Entry 6L9H (X-ray diffraction, 2.60 A resolution); this record covers chains E and I of the 10 polymer chains in the assembly.

[Chain E]
Name: Histone H3.1
Source organism: Homo sapiens
UniProt: P68431 (H31_HUMAN); residues 40-135 here correspond to UniProt positions 41-136 (UniProt number = residue number + 1)
Amino-acid sequence (96 residues; each row starts with the number of its first residue):
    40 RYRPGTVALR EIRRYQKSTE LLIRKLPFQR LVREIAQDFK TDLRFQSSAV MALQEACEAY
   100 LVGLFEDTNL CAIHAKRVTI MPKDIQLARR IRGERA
Swiss-Prot annotation at these positions:
  - modified residue: Tyr41 (Phosphotyrosine), Lys56 (N6,N6,N6-trimethyllysine), Ser57 (Phosphoserine), Lys64 (N6-(2-hydroxyisobutyryl)lysine), Lys79 (N6,N6,N6-trimethyllysine), Thr80 (Phosphothreonine), Ser86 (Phosphoserine), Thr107 (Phosphothreonine), Lys115 (N6-acetyllysine), Lys122 (N6-(2-hydroxyisobutyryl)lysine)

[Chain I]
Molecule: Human Telomeric DNA (145-MER) - G-strand
Source organism: Homo sapiens
Sequence (145 nucleotides; each row starts with the number of its first residue; numbers below 1 keep their minus sign (DA-72 is residue -72)):
   -72 ATCTTAGGGT TAGGGTTAGG GTTAGGGTTA GGGTTAGGGT TAGGGTTAGG GTTAGGGTTA
   -12 GGGTTAGGGT TAGGGTTAGG GTTAGGGTTA GGGTTAGGGT TAGGGTTAGG GTTAGGGTTA
    48 GGGTTAGGGT TAGGGTTAGG GTGAT
Metal / ion sites: Mn2+ site 1 near DG7 (its only coordinating residue here); Mn2+ site 2 near DG38 (its only coordinating residue here); Mn2+ site 3 near DG50 (its only coordinating residue here)

[How chain E and chain I interact]
Pairs across the interface - 24 pairs, chain E then chain I:
  Arg40(E) with DG8(I), base contact; DT9(I), hydrogen bond to the base; DT10(I), phosphate contact
  Tyr41(E) with DA-67(I), hydrogen bond to the phosphate; DG-66(I), sugar contact; DT9(I), sugar contact; DT10(I), hydrogen bond to the phosphate
  Arg42(E) with DT9(I), sugar contact
  Gly44(E) with DT9(I), phosphate contact
  Thr45(E) with DT9(I), phosphate contact
  Val46(E) with DT9(I), hydrogen bond to the phosphate; DT10(I), phosphate contact
  Ala47(E) with DT9(I), hydrogen bond to the phosphate
  Arg49(E) with DG-65(I), salt bridge to the phosphate
  Arg63(E) with DA17(I), phosphate contact; DG18(I), phosphate contact
  Lys64(E) with DG18(I), hydrogen bond to the phosphate
  Leu65(E) with DA17(I), phosphate contact; DG18(I), hydrogen bond to the phosphate
  Pro66(E) with DA17(I), phosphate contact
  Arg69(E) with DA17(I), salt bridge to the phosphate
  Asp81(E) with DT27(I), phosphate contact
  Arg83(E) with DG26(I), hydrogen bond to the phosphate; DT27(I), salt bridge to the phosphate
Also at the interface, not in a pair above, chain E (18 interface residues in all): Pro43, Glu50, Met120
Also at the interface, not in a pair above, chain I (11 interface residues in all): DG7

[Summary]
18 residues of chain E face 11 of chain I across their interface; the contacts include 8 hydrogen bonds and 3
salt bridges. Among the polar pairs are Arg40(E)-DT9(I), Tyr41(E)-DA-67(I) and Tyr41(E)-DT10(I).
Here chain E is Histone H3.1 and chain I is Human Telomeric DNA (145-MER) - G-strand, both from Homo sapiens.
Entry 6L9H (The Human Telomeric Nucleosome Displays Distinct Structural and Dynamic Properties) was determined
by X-ray diffraction together with 6KE9 and 6LE9 from the same study.
